8I5J - chain A; structure by X-ray diffraction, 1.60 A resolution.

== Chain A ==
Protein: ABC transporter substrate-binding protein
Source organism: Vibrio cholerae
UniProtKB: A0A085SLP2 (A0A085SLP2_VIBCL); residues 1-529 here correspond to UniProt positions 28-556 (UniProt number = residue number + 27)
Amino-acid sequence (536 residues; row label = number of the first residue in the row; numbers below 1 keep their minus sign (Met-6 is residue -6)):
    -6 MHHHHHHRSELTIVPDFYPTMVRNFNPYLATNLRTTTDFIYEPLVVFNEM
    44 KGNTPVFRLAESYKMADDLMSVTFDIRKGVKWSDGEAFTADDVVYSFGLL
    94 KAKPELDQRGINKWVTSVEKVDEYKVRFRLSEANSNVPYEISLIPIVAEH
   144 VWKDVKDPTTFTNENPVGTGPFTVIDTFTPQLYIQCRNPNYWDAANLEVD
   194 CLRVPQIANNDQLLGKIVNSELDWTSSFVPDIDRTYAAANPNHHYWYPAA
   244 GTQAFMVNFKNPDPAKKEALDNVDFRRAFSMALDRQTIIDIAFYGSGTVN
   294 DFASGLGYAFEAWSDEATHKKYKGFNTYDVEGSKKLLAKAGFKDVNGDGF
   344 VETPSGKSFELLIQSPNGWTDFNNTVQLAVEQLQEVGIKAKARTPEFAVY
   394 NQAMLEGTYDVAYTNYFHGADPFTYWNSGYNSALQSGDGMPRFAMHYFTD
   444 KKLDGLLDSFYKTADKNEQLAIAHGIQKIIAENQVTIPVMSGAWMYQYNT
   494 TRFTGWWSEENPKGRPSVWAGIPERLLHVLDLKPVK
Not modelled in the structure: -6 to 0
Disulfides: Cys179-Cys194
Sequence notes: initiating methionine (-6); expression tag (-5 to 0)
Ion coordination: Mg2+: Asp337, Asn339, Asp341, Phe343, Glu345

== Overview ==
The Mg2+ site is built by Asp337, Asn339, Asp341, Phe343 and Glu345.
Chain A is ABC transporter substrate-binding protein (Vibrio cholerae); the structure, Crystal structure of
chitin oligosaccharide binding protein from Vibrio cholera, was determined by X-ray diffraction together with
8I5K from the same study.
